4MQ9 - chains A and B of the 7 polymer chains in the assembly; structure by X-ray diffraction, 3.35 A resolution.

Chain A (and B):
Name: DNA-directed RNA polymerase subunit alpha
Source organism: Thermus thermophilus
Notes: EC 2.7.7.6; fragment: rpoa; chain B of this document is another copy of the same molecule, construct and numbering; everything in this record applies to it too
Reference sequence: Q5SHR6 (RPOA_THET8); numbering as in UniProt (aligned over 1-314)
Amino-acid sequence (314 residues; row label = number of the first residue in the row):
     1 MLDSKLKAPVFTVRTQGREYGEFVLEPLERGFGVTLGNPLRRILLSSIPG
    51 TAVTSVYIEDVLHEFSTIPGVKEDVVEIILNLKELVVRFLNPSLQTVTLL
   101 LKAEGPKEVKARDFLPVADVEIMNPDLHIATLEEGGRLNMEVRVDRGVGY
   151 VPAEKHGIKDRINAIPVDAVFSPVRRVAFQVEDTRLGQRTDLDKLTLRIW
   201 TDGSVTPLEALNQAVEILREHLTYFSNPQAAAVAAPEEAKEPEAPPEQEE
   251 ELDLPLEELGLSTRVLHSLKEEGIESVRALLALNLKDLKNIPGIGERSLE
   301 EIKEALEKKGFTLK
Disordered / not traced: 1-5, 232-314 (chain B: 1-6, 155-160, 237-314)

How chain A and chain B interact:
Pairs across the interface (65):
  Pro9(A) with Tyr224(B), hydrophobic
  Phe11(A) with Tyr224(B); Phe225(B); Asn227(B); Pro228(B); Gln229(B), hydrogen bond (backbone-backbone)
  Thr12(A) with Gln229(B); Ala231(B)
  Val13(A) with Pro228(B), hydrophobic; Gln229(B), hydrogen bond (backbone-backbone); Ala230(B); Ala231(B), hydrogen bond (backbone-backbone)
  Arg14(A) with Ala231(B); Ala232(B); Val233(B)
  Thr15(A) with Val233(B)
  Leu25(A) with Tyr224(B)
  Leu28(A) with His221(B)
  Glu29(A) with His221(B), salt bridge
  Gly31(A) with Arg42(B), hydrogen bond (backbone-side chain)
  Phe32(A) with Ile43(B), hydrophobic; Ser47(B); Ile217(B), hydrophobic; His221(B)
  Val34(A) with Arg42(B)
  Thr35(A) with Pro39(B); Arg42(B), hydrogen bond; Ile43(B)
  Leu36(A) with Leu218(B), hydrophobic; His221(B); Phe225(B), hydrophobic
  Pro39(A) with Thr35(B); Pro39(B), hydrophobic
  Leu40(A) with Phe225(B), hydrophobic
  Arg42(A) with Gly31(B); Val34(B); Thr35(B), hydrogen bond
  Ile43(A) with Phe32(B), hydrophobic; Thr35(B)
  Ser47(A) with Phe32(B)
  Val215(A) with Leu222(B), hydrophobic
  Ile217(A) with Phe32(B), hydrophobic
  Leu218(A) with Leu36(B), hydrophobic; Leu222(B), hydrophobic
  His221(A) with Phe32(B); Leu36(B)
  Leu222(A) with Val215(B); Leu218(B), hydrophobic; Arg219(B); Leu222(B), hydrophobic
  Tyr224(A) with Pro9(B), hydrophobic; Phe11(B); Leu25(B)
  Phe225(A) with Phe11(B), hydrophobic; Leu25(B), hydrophobic; Leu40(B), hydrophobic
  Asn227(A) with Phe11(B)
  Pro228(A) with Phe11(B); Val13(B), hydrophobic
  Gln229(A) with Phe11(B), hydrogen bond (backbone-backbone); Thr12(B); Val13(B), hydrogen bond (backbone-backbone)
  Ala231(A) with Thr12(B); Val13(B), hydrogen bond (backbone-backbone); Arg14(B)
Interface residues without a listed pair, chain A (35 interface residues in all): Val10, Gln16, Leu211, Arg219, Ala230
Interface residues without a listed pair, chain B (35 interface residues in all): Ala8, Leu28, Leu211, Asn212

In short:
Chain A and chain B each contribute 35 residues to their interface, with 9 hydrogen bonds and 1 salt bridge.
Among the polar pairs are Glu29(A)-His221(B), Gly31(A)-Arg42(B) and Thr35(A)-Arg42(B).
Chain A and chain B are both DNA-directed RNA polymerase subunit alpha (Thermus thermophilus); the structure,
Crystal structure of Thermus thermophilus RNA polymerase holoenzyme in complex with GE23077, was determined by
X-ray diffraction, deposited together with 4OIN, 4OIO, 4OIP, 4OIQ and 4OIR.
